PDB entry 9BAO | electron microscopy, 3.20 A resolution | chains B and D of the 8 polymer chains in the assembly

== Chain B (and D) ==
Name: Muellerian-inhibiting factor
Organism: Homo sapiens
Notes: fragment: growth factor domain; chain D of this document is another copy of the same molecule, construct and numbering; everything in this record applies to it too
Reference sequence: P03971 (MIS_HUMAN); residue numbers follow UniProt; this construct covers 459-560
Sequence (109 residues; numbered 452 to 560; the number before each row is that of its first residue):
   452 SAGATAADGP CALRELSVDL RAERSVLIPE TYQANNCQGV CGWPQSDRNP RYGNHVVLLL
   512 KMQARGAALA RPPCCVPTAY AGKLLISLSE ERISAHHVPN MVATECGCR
Disordered / not traced: 452-458
Sequence notes: expression tag (452-458); engineered mutation A515 (Val in P03971)
Swiss-Prot annotation at these positions:
  - natural variant: V477 (V477A: In PMDS1), H506 (H506Q: In PMDS1), A515 (V515A: this construct carries the variant), C525 (C525Y: In PMDS1)
  - mutagenesis: R472 (R472D: Little effect on AMH signaling), L478 (L478A: Abolishes AMH signaling. Does not induce regression of the Muellerian duct), E481 (E481A: Shows a slight decrease in AMH signaling. Affects slightly Mullerian duct regression; E481R/Y: Decreases AMH signaling), Q484 (Q484S: Little effect on AMH signaling), K534 (K534A: Abolishes AMH signaling), L535 (L535Y: Little effect on AMH signaling), A546 (A546M: Abolishes AMH signaling)
Cystine bridges: C462-C526, C488-C557, C492-C559

== Interface between chain B and chain D ==
Contacting residue pairs (34; chain B residue first):
  V469(B) with M513(D), hydrophobic
  Y483(B) with L509(D)
  N486(B) with H506(D), hydrogen bond (backbone-side chain)
  N487(B) with R522(D), hydrogen bond
  C488(B) with R522(D)
  N505(B) with V549(D); P550(D); N551(D)
  H506(B) with N486(D), hydrogen bond (side chain-backbone); Y531(D); N551(D); M552(D), hydrogen bond (side chain-backbone); A554(D)
  L509(B) with Y483(D)
  M513(B) with V469(D), hydrophobic
  A521(B) with Q489(D)
  R522(B) with N487(D), hydrogen bond; C488(D); C526(D); V527(D); P528(D)
  C526(B) with R522(D)
  V527(B) with V527(D), hydrophobic
  P528(B) with R522(D); R560(D), hydrogen bond (backbone-side chain)
  T529(B) with R560(D)
  Y531(B) with H506(D)
  V549(B) with N505(D)
  P550(B) with N505(D)
  N551(B) with N505(D); H506(D)
  M552(B) with H506(D), hydrogen bond (backbone-side chain)
  R560(B) with P528(D), hydrogen bond (side chain-backbone); T529(D)
Interface residues without a listed pair, chain B (27 interface residues in all): L467, A485, Q489, L520, C525, A554
Interface residues without a listed pair, chain D (27 interface residues in all): L467, A485, L520, A521, C525

== Summary ==
Chain B and chain D each contribute 27 residues to their interface; the contacts include 8 hydrogen bonds.
Polar contacts include N486(B)-H506(D), N487(B)-R522(D) and H506(B)-M552(D). From UniProt: 7 mutagenesis sites
on chain B.
Both chains are Muellerian-inhibiting factor (Homo sapiens). Entry 9BAO (The Anti-Mullerian Hormone prodomain
in complex with the growth factor and 6E11 Fab in C2 symmetry) was determined by electron microscopy (same
publication as 9BAN).
